7EEL - chains G and K of the 14 polymer chains in the assembly; structure by electron microscopy, 3.26 A resolution.

Chain G:
Protein: Major capsid proteins
Chain sequence (365 residues; numbered 1 to 365; the number before each row is that of its first residue):
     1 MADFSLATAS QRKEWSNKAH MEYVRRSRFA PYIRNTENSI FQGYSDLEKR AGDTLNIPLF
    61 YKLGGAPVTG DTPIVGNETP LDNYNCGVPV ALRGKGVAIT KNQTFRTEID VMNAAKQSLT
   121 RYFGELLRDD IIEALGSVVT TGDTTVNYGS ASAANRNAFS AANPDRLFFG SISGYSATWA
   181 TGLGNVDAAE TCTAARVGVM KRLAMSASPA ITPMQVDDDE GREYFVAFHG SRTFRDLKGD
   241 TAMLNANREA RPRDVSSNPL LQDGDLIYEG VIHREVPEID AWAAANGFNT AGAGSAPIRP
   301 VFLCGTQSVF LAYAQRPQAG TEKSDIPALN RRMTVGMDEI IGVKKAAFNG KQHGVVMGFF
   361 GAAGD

Chain K:
Protein: Cement (decoration) proteins
Chain sequence (140 residues; each row starts with the number of its first residue):
     1 MPATNSAQAR LAAPGHGFGG NVKVSYGSVA FTGTITTADA ATVCNLPVGA IVLGVTLESD
    61 DLDTNATPTI TLNVGDAGSA TRYFSASTVA QAGTSSSAPA TTGLLWTVTE GNTAVRIAVA
   121 NNAATSADGS VRVAVTYYLP

How chain G and chain K interact:
Pairs across the interface (18; chain G residue first):
  Gly65(G) with Asn45(K)
  Asp71(G) with Tyr26(K)
  Thr72(G) with Tyr26(K)
  Pro73(G) with Val24(K), hydrophobic
  Val75(G) with Lys23(K), hydrogen bond (backbone-side chain)
  Gly76(G) with Lys23(K); Val24(K); Tyr137(K), hydrogen bond (backbone-side chain)
  Asn77(G) with Val24(K), hydrogen bond (backbone-backbone); Ser25(K); Asn45(K); Tyr137(K), hydrogen bond (backbone-side chain)
  Glu78(G) with Lys23(K); Asn45(K); Leu46(K); Pro47(K); Tyr137(K), hydrogen bond; Leu139(K)
Other interface residues (no listed pair), chain G (10 interface residues in all): Ala66, Thr69

Summary:
10 residues of chain G and 9 residues of chain K are in contact, with 5 hydrogen bonds. Among the polar pairs
are Val75(G)-Lys23(K), Gly76(G)-Tyr137(K) and Asn77(G)-Tyr137(K).
Chain G is Major capsid proteins and chain K is Cement (decoration) proteins; the structure, Cyanophage Pam1
capsid asymmetric unit, was determined by electron microscopy together with 7EEA, 7EEP and 7EEQ from the same
study.
